6KOC - chains A and D of the 4 polymer chains in the assembly; structure by X-ray diffraction, 3.80 A resolution.

[Chain A]
Name: AA3-600 quinol oxidase subunit I
Organism: Bacillus subtilis
UniProt: A0A063X8D0 (A0A063X8D0_BACIU); numbering as in UniProt (aligned over 1-649)
Sequence (649 residues; each row starts with the number of its first residue):
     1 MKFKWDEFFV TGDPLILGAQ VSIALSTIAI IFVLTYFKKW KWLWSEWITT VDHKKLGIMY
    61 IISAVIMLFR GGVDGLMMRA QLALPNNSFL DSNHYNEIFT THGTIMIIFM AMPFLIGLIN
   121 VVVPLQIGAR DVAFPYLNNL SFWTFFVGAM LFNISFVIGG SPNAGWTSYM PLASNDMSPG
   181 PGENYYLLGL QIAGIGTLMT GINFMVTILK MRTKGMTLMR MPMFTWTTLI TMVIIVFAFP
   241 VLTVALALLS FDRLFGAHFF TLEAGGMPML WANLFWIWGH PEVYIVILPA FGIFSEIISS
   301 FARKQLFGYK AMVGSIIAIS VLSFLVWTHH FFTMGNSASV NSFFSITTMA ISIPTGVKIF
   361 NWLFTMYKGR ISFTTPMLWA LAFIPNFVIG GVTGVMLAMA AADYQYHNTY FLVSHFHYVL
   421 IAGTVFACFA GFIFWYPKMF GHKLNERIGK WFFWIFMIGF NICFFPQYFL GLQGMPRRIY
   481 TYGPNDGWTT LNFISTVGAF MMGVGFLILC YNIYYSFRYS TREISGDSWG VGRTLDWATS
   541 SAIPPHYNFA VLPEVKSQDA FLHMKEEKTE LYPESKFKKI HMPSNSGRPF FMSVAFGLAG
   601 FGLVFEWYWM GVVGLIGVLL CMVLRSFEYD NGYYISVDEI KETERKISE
Unresolved in the structure: 1-13, 517-529, 634-649
Ion coordination: heme a Fe: His-102, His-417; Cu ion: His-280, His-329, His-330
Small-molecule neighbours:
  - heme a (HEA), molecule 1: Leu-68, Phe-69, Gly-72, Val-73, Gly-75, Leu-76, Met-78, Arg-79, Leu-82, Tyr-95, Phe-99, Thr-100, His-102, Gly-103, Met-106, Ile-107, Met-110, Gly-165, Trp-166, Tyr-410, Val-413, Phe-416, His-417, Leu-420, Ile-421, Val-425, Phe-456, Cys-463, Phe-464, Gln-467, Arg-477, Arg-478, Ile-479, Ala-499, Met-502, Gly-503, Phe-506
  - heme a (HEA), molecule 2: Trp-166, Thr-167, Trp-276, Val-283, Tyr-284, Ile-287, His-329, His-330, Phe-331, Thr-348, Ile-351, Ser-352, Ile-353, Thr-355, Gly-356, Ile-359, Phe-360, Phe-387, Val-388, Gly-391, Val-392, Gly-394, Val-395, Leu-397, Ala-398, Asp-403, His-407, Asn-408, Leu-412, His-415, Phe-416, Val-419, Leu-420, Arg-477
  - 2-heptyl-3-iodanyl-1-oxidanyl-quinolin-4-one (IHQ): Ile-16, Leu-17, Gln-20, Arg-70, Val-73, Asp-74, Met-77, His-94, Glu-97, Ile-98, Thr-101, Phe-156, Ser-161
Reported in the primary citation:
  - binding site for 2-heptyl-3-iodanyl-1-oxidanyl-quinolin-4-one: Arg-70, Asp-74, His-94, Glu-97
  - conformationally variable residues (side-chain flip): His-94
  - mutagenesis - H94F: decreased catalytic activity on DMNH2
  - mutagenesis - D74H, D74N, H94D: decreased catalytic activity
  - mutagenesis - R70H, H94D, H94F, E97Q: increased catalytic activity on 30 muM HQNO

[Chain D]
Name: Quinol oxidase subunit 4
Organism: Bacillus subtilis subsp. subtilis str. 168
Notes: EC 1.10.3.-
UniProt: P34959 (QOX4_BACSU); residues 48-124 carry their UniProt numbers (77 of 123 residues fall inside the UniProt entry; the rest is not from it)
Sequence (123 residues; numbered 0 to 124; 2 numbers in that range are skipped by the numbering (no residue carries them; nothing is unmodelled there); the number before each row is that of its first residue; numbering starts at 0; X marks 46 residues of unknown identity (built as UNK)):
     0 XXXXXXXXXX XXXXXXXXXX XX
    24 XXXXXXXXXX XXXXXXXXXX XXXXFGFAFI QAALQLLMFM HMTESENGTI QVGNTLFGFF
    84 GAIVIVLGSI WIFAAHYHHG DHMDGNPPGG AEHSEHSGHN E
Unresolved in the structure: 24-47, 96-124

[How chain A and chain D interact]
Residue-residue contacts (12; chain A residue first):
  Met-205(A) / Asn-77(D)
  Lys-210(A) / Asn-70(D)  hydrogen bond
  Phe-237(A) / Asn-77(D)
  Phe-237(A) / Phe-80(D)  hydrophobic
  Asn-273(A) / Ser-92(D)  hydrogen bond
  Ile-277(A) / Ile-88(D)  hydrophobic
  Val-321(A) / Phe-83(D)  hydrophobic
  Phe-324(A) / Val-87(D)
  Leu-325(A) / Phe-83(D)  hydrophobic
  Leu-325(A) / Val-87(D)  hydrophobic
  Asn-336(A) / Ile-95(D)
  Val-340(A) / Trp-94(D)
Interface residues without a listed pair, chain A (15 interface residues in all): Leu-209, Val-241, Met-269, Trp-327, Thr-328
Interface residues without a listed pair, chain D (11 interface residues in all): Ile-73, Gly-81

[Summary]
The interface between chain A and chain D involves 15 residues on one side and 11 on the other; the contacts
include 2 hydrogen bonds. Among the polar pairs are Lys-210(A)/Asn-70(D) and Asn-273(A)/Ser-92(D). The paper
reports a binding site for 2-heptyl-3-iodanyl-1-oxidanyl-quinolin-4-one at Arg-70(A), Asp-74(A) and His-94(A)
among others; R70H, H94D and H94F of chain A, among others, increase catalytic activity on 30 muM HQNO; 6
substitutions were tested in all.
Chain A is AA3-600 quinol oxidase subunit I (Bacillus subtilis) and chain D is Quinol oxidase subunit 4
(Bacillus subtilis subsp. subtilis str. 168); the structure, X-ray Structure of the proton-pumping cytochrome
aa3-600 menaquinol oxidase from Bacillus subtilis complexed with 3-iodo-N-oxo-2-heptyl-4-hydroxyquinoline, was
determined by X-ray diffraction (same publication as 6KOB and 6KOE).
